PDB entry 2VLJ | X-ray diffraction, 2.40 A resolution | chains C and E of the 5 polymer chains in the assembly

[Chain C]
Name: Flu matrix peptide
Sequence (9 residues; numbered 1 to 9; the number before each row is that of its first residue):
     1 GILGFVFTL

[Chain E]
Name: JM22 TCR beta chain
Organism: Homo sapiens
Sequence (244 residues; each row starts with the number of its first residue):
     1 MVDGGITQSPKYLFRKEGQNVTLSCEQNLNHDAMYWYRQDPGQGLRLIYY
    51 SQIVNDFQKGDIAEGYSVSREKKESFPLTVTSAQKNPTAFYLCASSSRSS
   101 YEQYFGPGTRLTVTEDLKNVFPPEVAVFEPSEAEISHTQKATLVCLATGF
   151 YPDHVELSWWVNGKEVHSGVSTDPQPLKEQPALNDSRYSLSSRLRVSATF
   201 WQNPRNHFRCQVQFYGLSENDEWTQDRAKPVTQIVSAEAWGRAD
Not modelled in the structure: 1-4
Cystine bridges: C25-C93, C145-C210

[How chain C and chain E interact]
Contacting residue pairs - 8 pairs, chain C then chain E:
  G4(C) with Q52(E), hydrogen bond (backbone-side chain)
  F5(C) with Q52(E); R98(E); S100(E)
  V6(C) with Q52(E), hydrogen bond (backbone-side chain); S99(E), hydrogen bond (backbone-side chain)
  T8(C) with D32(E), hydrogen bond; I53(E)
Also at the interface, not in a pair above, chain C (5 interface residues in all): F7

[In short]
The interface between chain C and chain E involves 5 residues on one side and 6 on the other; the contacts
include 4 hydrogen bonds. Among the polar pairs are G4(C)-Q52(E), V6(C)-Q52(E) and V6(C)-S99(E).
Here chain C is Flu matrix peptide and chain E is JM22 TCR beta chain (Homo sapiens). Entry 2VLJ (The
Structural Dynamics and Energetics of an Immunodominant T-cell Receptor are Programmed by its Vbeta Domain)
was determined by X-ray diffraction (same publication as 2VLK, 2VLL, 2VLM and 2VLR).
